8SSA - chains B and C of the 6 polymer chains in the assembly; structure by electron microscopy, 3.88 A resolution.

# Chain B (and C)
Protein: Glutamate receptor 2, Voltage-dependent calcium channel gamma-5 subunit chimera
Organism: Rattus norvegicus
Notes: chain C of this document is another copy of the same molecule, construct and numbering; everything in this record applies to it too
UniProt: chimeric construct of P19491, Q8VHW8: residues 10-826 from P19491 (GRIA2_RAT), isoform P19491-2 positions 25-841 (UniProt number = residue number + 15); residues 832-1035 from Q8VHW8 positions 4-207 (UniProt number = residue number - 828)
Amino-acid sequence (1026 residues; numbered 10 to 1035; the number before each row is that of its first residue):
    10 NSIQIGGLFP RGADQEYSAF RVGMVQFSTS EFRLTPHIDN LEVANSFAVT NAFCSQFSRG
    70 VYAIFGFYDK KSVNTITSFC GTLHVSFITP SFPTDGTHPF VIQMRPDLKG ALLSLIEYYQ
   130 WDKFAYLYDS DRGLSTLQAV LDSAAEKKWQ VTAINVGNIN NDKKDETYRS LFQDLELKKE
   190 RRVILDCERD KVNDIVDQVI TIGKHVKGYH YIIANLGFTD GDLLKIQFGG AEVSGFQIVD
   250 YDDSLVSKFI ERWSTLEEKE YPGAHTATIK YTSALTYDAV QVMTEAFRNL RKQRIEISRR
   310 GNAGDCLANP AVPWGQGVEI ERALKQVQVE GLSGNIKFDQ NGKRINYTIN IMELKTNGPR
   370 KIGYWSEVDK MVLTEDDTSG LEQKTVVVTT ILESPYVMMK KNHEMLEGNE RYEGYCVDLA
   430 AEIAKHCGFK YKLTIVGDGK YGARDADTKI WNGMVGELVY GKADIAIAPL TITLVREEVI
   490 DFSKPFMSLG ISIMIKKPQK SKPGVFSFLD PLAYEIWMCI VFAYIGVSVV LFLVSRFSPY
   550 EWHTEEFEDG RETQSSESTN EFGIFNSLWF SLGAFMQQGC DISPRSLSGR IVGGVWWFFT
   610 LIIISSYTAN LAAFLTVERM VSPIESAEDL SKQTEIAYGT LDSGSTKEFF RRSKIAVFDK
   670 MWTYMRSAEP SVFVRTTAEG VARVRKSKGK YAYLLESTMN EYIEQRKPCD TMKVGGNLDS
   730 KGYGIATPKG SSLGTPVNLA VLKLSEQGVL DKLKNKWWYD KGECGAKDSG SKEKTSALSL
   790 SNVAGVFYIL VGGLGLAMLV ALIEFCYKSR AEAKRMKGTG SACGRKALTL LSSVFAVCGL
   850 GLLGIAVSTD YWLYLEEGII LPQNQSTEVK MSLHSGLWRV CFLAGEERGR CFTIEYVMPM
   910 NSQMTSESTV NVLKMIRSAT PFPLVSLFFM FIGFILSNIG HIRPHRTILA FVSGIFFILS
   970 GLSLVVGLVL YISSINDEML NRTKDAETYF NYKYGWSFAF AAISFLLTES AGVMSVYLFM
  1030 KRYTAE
Not modelled in the structure: 549-568, 822-1035 (chain C: 549-568, 823-830, 908-915, 952-955)
Sequence notes: conflict Glu241 (Asn256 in P19491), Leu382 (Val397 in P19491), Glu384 (Gly405 in P19491), Asp385 (Asn406 in P19491), Gln392 (Asn413 in P19491), Ser754 (Asn775 in P19491), Val758 (Leu779 in P19491); linker (827-831)
Disulfides: Cys63-Cys315, Cys718-Cys773
Ligand contacts:
  - glutamic acid (GLU): Tyr450, Pro478, Leu479, Thr480, Arg485, Leu650, Asp651, Gly653, Ser654, Thr655, Glu705, Tyr732
  - spermidine (SPD): Gln586, Gln587, Gly588, Cys589

# Interface between chain B and chain C
Contacting residue pairs (100):
  Leu483(B) with Glu755(C)
  Glu486(B) with Lys493(C), salt bridge
  Ser497(B) with Ser729(C)
  Asp519(B) with Ala786(C)
  Pro520(B) with Ala786(C); Leu787(C)
  Leu521(B) with Ala786(C); Leu787(C), hydrophobic
  Ala522(B) with Ala786(C); Leu787(C), hydrogen bond (backbone-backbone)
  Glu524(B) with Leu789(C)
  Ile525(B) with Leu787(C); Ser788(C); Leu789(C), hydrophobic; Val792(C), hydrophobic
  Cys528(B) with Leu789(C), hydrophobic; Phe796(C), hydrophobic
  Ala532(B) with Leu799(C), hydrophobic
  Gly535(B) with Leu803(C)
  Val536(B) with Leu799(C), hydrophobic; Leu803(C), hydrophobic
  Val539(B) with Leu803(C), hydrophobic
  Val543(B) with Ala810(C), hydrophobic
  Phe546(B) with Phe814(C), hydrophobic
  Ser547(B) with Glu813(C), hydrogen bond
  Pro548(B) with Lys817(C)
  Ala583(B) with Gln587(C)
  Gln586(B) with Gln587(C)
  Gly588(B) with Gly588(C)
  Ser592(B) with Trp578(C); Asp590(C), hydrogen bond
  Ser595(B) with Phe574(C)
  Leu596(B) with Phe574(C), hydrophobic; Val809(C), hydrophobic
  Ser597(B) with Ala806(C); Val809(C); Ala810(C); Glu813(C), hydrogen bond
  Arg599(B) with Phe574(C); Asn575(C), hydrogen bond; Trp578(C)
  Ile600(B) with Gly802(C); Ala806(C), hydrophobic; Val809(C), hydrophobic
  Val601(B) with Leu803(C), hydrophobic; Ala806(C), hydrophobic
  Gly602(B) with Trp578(C)
  Gly603(B) with Trp578(C)
  Val604(B) with Leu799(C); Gly802(C)
  Trp605(B) with Leu799(C), hydrophobic
  Trp606(B) with Trp578(C), hydrophobic; Leu581(C), hydrophobic; Gly582(C); Met585(C), hydrophobic; Gln587(C)
  Phe607(B) with Phe517(C), hydrophobic; Met585(C), hydrophobic; Ile798(C), hydrophobic
  Phe608(B) with Val795(C), hydrophobic; Phe796(C), hydrophobic
  Leu610(B) with Ile613(C), hydrophobic
  Ile611(B) with Phe517(C), hydrophobic; Tyr616(C); Val795(C), hydrophobic
  Ser614(B) with Tyr616(C); Thr617(C), hydrogen bond; Leu620(C)
  Ser615(B) with Leu620(C); Leu787(C); Val792(C)
  Ala618(B) with Leu620(C); Ala621(C)
  Asn619(B) with Ser785(C); Ala786(C); Leu787(C)
  Ala621(B) with Ala621(C), hydrophobic
  Ala622(B) with Leu624(C); Thr625(C); Arg628(C), hydrogen bond (backbone-side chain)
  Phe623(B) with Arg628(C); Ser785(C)
  Thr625(B) with Thr625(C)
  Val626(B) with Thr625(C); Arg628(C), hydrogen bond (backbone-side chain); Met629(C), hydrophobic
  Arg628(B) with Arg628(C); Lys783(C)
  Glu634(B) with Lys781(C)
  Lys663(B) with Asp760(C)
  Ile664(B) with Asp760(C)
  Asn726(B) with Asn726(C)
  Ser729(B) with Ser497(C); Ser729(C), hydrogen bond
  Leu751(B) with Leu483(C), hydrophobic
  Gln756(B) with Lys663(C)
  Gly757(B) with Lys663(C)
  Asp760(B) with Ser662(C)
  Asn764(B) with Lys663(C), hydrogen bond (side chain-backbone); Ile664(C)
Also at the interface, not in a pair above, chain B (65 interface residues in all): Pro593, Thr609, Ile612, Thr617, Glu627, Val630, Asp638, Lys761
Also at the interface, not in a pair above, chain C (59 interface residues in all): Phe584, Gln586, Val630, Lys730, Gln756, Gly757, Asn764, Glu782, Leu805, Met807

# Summary
The interface between chain B and chain C involves 65 residues on one side and 59 on the other; the contacts
include 10 hydrogen bonds and 1 salt bridge. Polar contacts include Glu486(B)-Lys493(C), Ser547(B)-Glu813(C)
and Ser592(B)-Asp590(C). Ligands of chain B: glutamic acid and spermidine.
Chain B and chain C are both Glutamate receptor 2, Voltage-dependent calcium channel gamma-5 subunit chimera
(Rattus norvegicus); the structure, Structure of AMPA receptor GluA2 complex with auxiliary subunits TARP
gamma-5 and cornichon-2 bound to glutamate ..., was determined by electron microscopy together with 8SS2,
8SS3, 8SS4, 8SS6, 8SS7 and 8SSB from the same study.
